PDB entry 8KDA | electron microscopy, 3.19 A resolution | chains O and J of the 17 polymer chains in the assembly

[Chain O]
Molecule: Aquifex aeolicus pre-tRNAVal
Sequence (73 nucleotides; row label = number of the first residue in the row; numbering starts at 0):
     0 AAGGCGCGUA GCUCAGUAGG GAGAGCGCCG GCCCGACACG CCGGAGGUCG GGGGUUCAAG
    60 UCCCCCCGCG CCU

[Chain J]
Protein: RNA-free ribonuclease P
Organism: Hydrogenobacter thermophilus DSM 653
Notes: EC 3.1.26.5
Reference sequence: D3DIV8 (D3DIV8_HYDTT); residue numbers follow UniProt; this construct covers 1-189
Sequence (189 residues; numbered 1 to 189; the number before each row is that of its first residue):
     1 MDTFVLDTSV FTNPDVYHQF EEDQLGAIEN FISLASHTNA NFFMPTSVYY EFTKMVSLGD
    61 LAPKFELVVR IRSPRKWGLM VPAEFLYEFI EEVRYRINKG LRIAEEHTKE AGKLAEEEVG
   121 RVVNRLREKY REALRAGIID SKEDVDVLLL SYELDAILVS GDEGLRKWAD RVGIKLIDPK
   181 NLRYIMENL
Reported in the primary citation:
  - catalytic residues: Asp7 (proposed by the authors, not directly observed)
  - binding site for Mg2+: Ser141
  - catalytic residues: Asp140, Ser141, Glu143, Asp144, Asp162

[Interface between chain O and chain J]
Contacting residue pairs (9):
  A1(O) - Asn13(J)  sugar contact
  A1(O) - Arg131(J)  hydrogen bond to the base
  A1(O) - Arg135(J)  salt bridge to the phosphate
  G2(O) - Gly161(J)  phosphate contact
  G2(O) - Asp162(J)  phosphate contact
  G2(O) - Glu163(J)  phosphate contact
  C66(O) - Tyr95(J)  phosphate contact
  C68(O) - Lys129(J)  phosphate contact
  U72(O) - Pro14(J)  sugar contact
Also at the interface, not in a pair above, chain O (6 interface residues in all): G67
Also at the interface, not in a pair above, chain J (11 interface residues in all): Asp15, Lys99

[In short]
The interface between chain O and chain J involves 6 residues on one side and 11 on the other; the contacts
include 1 hydrogen bond and 1 salt bridge. Among the polar pairs are A1(O)-Arg131(J) and A1(O)-Arg135(J). From
the paper: catalytic residues Asp7(J), Asp140(J) and Ser141(J) among others; a binding site for Mg2+ at
Ser141(J).
Chain O is Aquifex aeolicus pre-tRNAVal and chain J is RNA-free ribonuclease P (Hydrogenobacter thermophilus
DSM 653); the structure, Cryo-EM structure of Hydrogenobacter thermophilus minimal protein-only RNase P (HARP)
in complex with pre-tRNAs, was determined by electron microscopy.
